6P8Q - chains A and B; structure by X-ray diffraction, 1.90 A resolution.

[Chain A (and B)]
Name: Epidermal growth factor receptor
From: Homo sapiens
Notes: EC 2.7.10.1; chain B of this document is another copy of the same molecule, construct and numbering; everything in this record applies to it too
UniProt: P00533 (EGFR_HUMAN); residues 696-1022 here = UniProt positions 696-1022
Amino-acid sequence (327 residues; row label = number of the first residue in the row):
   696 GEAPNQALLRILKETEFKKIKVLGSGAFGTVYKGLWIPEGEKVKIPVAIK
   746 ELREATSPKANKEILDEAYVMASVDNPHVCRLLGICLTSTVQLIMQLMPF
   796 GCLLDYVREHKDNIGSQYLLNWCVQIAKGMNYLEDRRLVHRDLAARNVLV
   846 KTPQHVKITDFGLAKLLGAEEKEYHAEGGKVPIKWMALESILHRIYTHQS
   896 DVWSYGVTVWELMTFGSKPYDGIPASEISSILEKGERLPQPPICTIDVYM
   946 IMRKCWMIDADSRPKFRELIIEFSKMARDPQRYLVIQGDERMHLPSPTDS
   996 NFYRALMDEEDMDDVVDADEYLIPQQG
Disordered / not traced: 696-698, 864-875, 1020-1022 (chain B: 696-697, 865-874, 1008-1022)
Construct notes: engineered mutation M790 (Thr in P00533), R948 (Val in P00533)
Ion coordination: Mg2+: N842, D855 (together with AMP-PNP)
Ligand contacts:
  - AMP-PNP (ANP; phosphoaminophosphonic acid-adenylate ester): L718, G719, S720, G721, A722, G724, V726, A743, K745, M790, Q791, L792, M793, C797, D800, D837, R841, N842, L844, D855
  - O57 (10-benzyl-2-fluoro-5,10-dihydro-11H-dibenzo[b,e][1,4]diazepin-11-one): V726, A743, I744, K745, I759, M766, C775, R776, L777, L788, I789, M790, T854, D855, F856, G857, L858, L861
UniProt features mapped onto this chain:
  - active site: D837 (Proton acceptor)
  - binding site (ATP): L718 to V726, K745, D855
  - site: Y1016 (Important for interaction with PIK3C2B)
  - modified residue: K745 (N6-(2-hydroxyisobutyryl)lysine), Y869 (Phosphotyrosine), S991 (Phosphoserine), S995 (Phosphoserine), Y998 (Phosphotyrosine), Y1016 (Phosphotyrosine)
  - cross-link (Glycyl lysine isopeptide (Lys-Gly)): K716 (interchain with G-Cter in ubiquitin), K737 (interchain with G-Cter in ubiquitin), K754 (interchain with G-Cter in ubiquitin), K757 (interchain with G-Cter in ubiquitin), K867 (interchain with G-Cter in ubiquitin), K929 (interchain with G-Cter in ubiquitin), K960 (interchain with G-Cter in ubiquitin), K970 (interchain with G-Cter in ubiquitin)
  - natural variant: E709 (E709A: Found in a lung cancer sample; E709G: Found in a lung cancer sample; E709K: Found in a lung cancer sample), G719 (G719A: Found in a lung cancer sample; G719C: Found in a lung cancer sample; G719D: Found in a lung cancer sample; G719S: Found in a lung cancer sample), G724 (G724S: Found in a lung cancer sample), E734 (E734K: Found in a lung cancer sample), E746 to S752 (sequence variant, change not given here; Found in a lung cancer sample), E746 to T751 (sequence variant, change not given here; Found in a lung cancer sample), E746 to A750 (deletion: Found in a lung cancer sample), E746 (deletion: Found in a lung cancer sample), L747 to T751 (deletion: Found in a lung cancer sample), L747 to E749 (deletion: Found in a lung cancer sample), L747 (L747F: Found in a lung cancer sample), R748 (R748P: Found in a lung cancer sample), 12 further natural variant entries in UniProt
  - mutagenesis: P699 (P699A: Reduced phosphorylation), N700 (N700A: Abolishes phosphorylation), L704 (L704A: Abolishes phosphorylation), R705 (R705A: Abolishes phosphorylation), I706 (I706A: Abolishes phosphorylation), K745 (K745A/M: Abolishes kinase activity), D974 (D974A: Strongly reduced phosphorylation), R977 (R977A: Reduced phosphorylation), E1005 to D1006 (Constitutively activated kinase), Y1016 (Y1016F: 50% decrease in interaction with PIK3C2B. 65% decrease in interaction with PIK3C2B; when associated with F-1197. Abolishes interaction with PIK3C2B; when associated with F-1197 and F-1092)
From the paper describing this entry:
  - binding site for O57: F856

[Interface between chain A and chain B]
Contacting residue pairs (62; chain A residue first):
  A702(A) - P992(B)  hydrophobic
  A702(A) - T993(B)
  A702(A) - N996(B)  hydrogen bond (backbone-side chain)
  L703(A) - N996(B)
  R705(A) - T993(B)
  R705(A) - D994(B)  salt bridge
  R705(A) - F997(B)
  L707(A) - F997(B)  hydrophobic
  W731(A) - F997(B)
  W731(A) - Y998(B)  hydrophobic
  W731(A) - L1001(B)  hydrophobic
  P733(A) - Y998(B)
  G735(A) - H805(B)  hydrogen bond (backbone-side chain)
  E736(A) - F795(B)
  E736(A) - Y801(B)  hydrogen bond
  E736(A) - H805(B)  salt bridge
  E736(A) - P848(B)
  K737(A) - E804(B)  salt bridge
  V738(A) - P794(B)  hydrophobic
  V738(A) - F795(B)  hydrophobic
  I740(A) - M1002(B)  hydrophobic
  V742(A) - L1001(B)  hydrophobic
  R776(A) - N996(B)
  R776(A) - A1000(B)
  L778(A) - F997(B)  hydrophobic
  L778(A) - A1000(B)  hydrophobic
  L778(A) - L1001(B)  hydrophobic
  I789(A) - F997(B)  hydrophobic
  Q791(A) - A1000(B)  hydrogen bond (side chain-backbone)
  Q791(A) - E1004(B)  hydrogen bond
  P794(A) - V738(B)  hydrophobic
  F795(A) - E736(B)
  F795(A) - V738(B)  hydrophobic
  Y801(A) - E736(B)  hydrogen bond
  E804(A) - K737(B)  salt bridge
  H805(A) - G735(B)  hydrogen bond (side chain-backbone)
  H805(A) - E736(B)  salt bridge
  K846(A) - E1004(B)  salt bridge
  P848(A) - E736(B)
  T993(A) - A702(B)
  T993(A) - L704(B)
  D994(A) - R705(B)  salt bridge
  N996(A) - A702(B)
  F997(A) - R705(B)
  F997(A) - W731(B)  hydrophobic
  F997(A) - L778(B)
  Y998(A) - W731(B)  hydrophobic
  Y998(A) - P733(B)
  Y998(A) - I740(B)  hydrophobic
  A1000(A) - R776(B)
  A1000(A) - L778(B)  hydrophobic
  A1000(A) - Q791(B)  hydrogen bond (backbone-side chain)
  L1001(A) - W731(B)  hydrophobic
  L1001(A) - V742(B)  hydrophobic
  L1001(A) - L778(B)  hydrophobic
  L1001(A) - Q791(B)  hydrogen bond (backbone-side chain)
  M1002(A) - I740(B)  hydrophobic
  E1004(A) - Q791(B)  hydrogen bond
  E1004(A) - K846(B)  salt bridge
  E1004(A) - E1004(B)
  E1004(A) - E1005(B)
  E1005(A) - E1004(B)
Also at the interface, not in a pair above, chain A (36 interface residues in all): L704, P741, G779
Also at the interface, not in a pair above, chain B (38 interface residues in all): L703, L707, P741, G779, I789, M790

[Overview]
36 residues of chain A and 38 residues of chain B are in contact, with 10 hydrogen bonds and 8 salt bridges.
Polar contacts include R705(A)-D994(B), E736(A)-H805(B) and K737(A)-E804(B). Bound to chain A: AMP-PNP and
compound O57. The paper reports a binding site for O57 at F856(A).
Both chains are Epidermal growth factor receptor (Homo sapiens). Entry 6P8Q (EGFR in complex with a
dihydrodibenzodiazepinone allosteric inhibitor) was determined by X-ray diffraction, deposited together with
6P1D and 6P1L.
